PDB entry 1YLR | X-ray diffraction, 1.70 A resolution | chains A and B

== Chain A (and B) ==
Molecule: Oxygen-insensitive NAD(P)H nitroreductase
Source organism: Escherichia coli
Notes: EC 1.5.1.34; chain B of this document is another copy of the same molecule, construct and numbering; everything in this record applies to it too
Reference sequence: P38489 (NFNB_ECOLI); numbering as in UniProt (aligned over 1-217)
Chain sequence (217 residues; each row starts with the number of its first residue):
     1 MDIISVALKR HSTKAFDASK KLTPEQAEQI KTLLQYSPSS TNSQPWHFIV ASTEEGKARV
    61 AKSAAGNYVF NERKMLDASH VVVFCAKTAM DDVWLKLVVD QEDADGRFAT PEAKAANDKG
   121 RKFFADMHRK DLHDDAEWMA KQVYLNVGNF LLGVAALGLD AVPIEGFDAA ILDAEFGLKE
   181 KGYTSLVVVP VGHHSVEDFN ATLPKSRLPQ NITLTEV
Disordered / not traced: 1 (chain B: fully traced)
Small-molecule neighbours:
  - FMN (flavin mononucleotide), molecule 1: Arg10, His11, Ser12, Lys14, Phe70, Asn71, Lys74, Tyr144, Val162, Pro163, Ile164, Glu165, Gly166, Asn200, Lys205, Arg207
  - FMN, molecule 2: Pro38, Ser39, Ser40, Thr41, Asn42, Gln142, Leu145

== How chain A and chain B interact ==
Contacting residue pairs (146; chain A residue first):
  Ile3(A) - Ile3(B)  hydrophobic
  Ile3(A) - Gly153(B)
  Ile3(A) - Ala156(B)  hydrophobic
  Ile3(A) - Leu157(B)  hydrophobic
  Ile4(A) - Gln29(B)
  Ile4(A) - Thr32(B)
  Ile4(A) - Leu33(B)  hydrophobic
  Leu8(A) - Tyr36(B)  hydrophobic
  Arg10(A) - Pro38(B)
  Gln29(A) - Met1(B)
  Gln29(A) - Ile4(B)
  Lys31(A) - Gln210(B)
  Lys31(A) - Leu214(B)
  Lys31(A) - Glu216(B)  salt bridge
  Thr32(A) - Ile4(B)
  Leu33(A) - Ile4(B)  hydrophobic
  Gln35(A) - Arg207(B)  hydrogen bond (backbone-side chain)
  Gln35(A) - Leu208(B)
  Gln35(A) - Pro209(B)
  Gln35(A) - Gln210(B)  hydrogen bond
  Tyr36(A) - Leu8(B)  hydrophobic
  Tyr36(A) - Lys205(B)
  Tyr36(A) - Arg207(B)  hydrogen bond (backbone-side chain)
  Ser37(A) - Arg207(B)  hydrogen bond (backbone-side chain)
  Pro38(A) - Arg10(B)
  Pro38(A) - Leu151(B)  hydrophobic
  Pro38(A) - Arg207(B)
  Ser40(A) - Glu165(B)  hydrogen bond
  Asn42(A) - Ser206(B)  hydrogen bond (side chain-backbone)
  Asn42(A) - Arg207(B)  hydrogen bond
  Gln44(A) - Arg207(B)
  Gln44(A) - Leu208(B)  hydrogen bond (side chain-backbone)
  His47(A) - Ile212(B)  hydrogen bond (side chain-backbone)
  His47(A) - Thr213(B)  hydrogen bond (side chain-backbone)
  His47(A) - Leu214(B)
  His47(A) - Thr215(B)  hydrogen bond
  Phe48(A) - Thr213(B)  hydrogen bond (backbone-backbone)
  Phe48(A) - Leu214(B)
  Phe48(A) - Thr215(B)  hydrogen bond (backbone-backbone)
  Ile49(A) - Thr215(B)
  Ile49(A) - Val217(B)  hydrophobic
  Val50(A) - Leu214(B)  hydrophobic
  Val50(A) - Thr215(B)  hydrogen bond (backbone-backbone)
  Val50(A) - Glu216(B)
  Val50(A) - Val217(B)  hydrogen bond (backbone-backbone)
  Ala51(A) - Val217(B)
  Ser52(A) - Val217(B)  hydrogen bond (backbone-backbone)
  Thr53(A) - Val217(B)  hydrogen bond (side chain-backbone)
  Gly56(A) - Val217(B)
  Asn67(A) - Phe123(B)
  Tyr68(A) - Met127(B)
  Trp94(A) - Leu208(B)  hydrophobic
  Trp94(A) - Ile212(B)  hydrophobic
  Leu97(A) - Leu208(B)  hydrophobic
  Leu97(A) - Ile212(B)  hydrophobic
  Gln101(A) - Ser206(B)
  Gln101(A) - Arg207(B)
  Gln101(A) - Leu208(B)
  Gln101(A) - Pro209(B)
  Glu102(A) - Ser206(B)  hydrogen bond (backbone-side chain)
  Asp105(A) - Pro204(B)
  Asp105(A) - Ser206(B)  hydrogen bond
  Asp105(A) - Arg207(B)
  Gly106(A) - Pro204(B)
  Arg107(A) - Asn200(B)  hydrogen bond
  Arg107(A) - Leu203(B)
  Arg107(A) - Pro204(B)  hydrogen bond (side chain-backbone)
  Arg107(A) - Ser206(B)
  Phe123(A) - Asn67(B)
  Met127(A) - Tyr68(B)
  Glu137(A) - Glu137(B)
  Trp138(A) - Glu165(B)  hydrogen bond
  Ala140(A) - Lys141(B)
  Lys141(A) - Ala140(B)
  Lys141(A) - Tyr144(B)
  Gln142(A) - Tyr144(B)
  Gln142(A) - Glu165(B)  hydrogen bond
  Tyr144(A) - Lys141(B)
  Tyr144(A) - Gln142(B)
  Tyr144(A) - Leu145(B)
  Leu145(A) - Tyr144(B)
  Leu145(A) - Val147(B)  hydrophobic
  Leu145(A) - Gly148(B)
  Val147(A) - Leu145(B)  hydrophobic
  Gly148(A) - Leu145(B)
  Gly148(A) - Gly148(B)
  Gly148(A) - Asn149(B)
  Asn149(A) - Gly148(B)
  Asn149(A) - Asn149(B)
  Asn149(A) - Leu152(B)
  Leu151(A) - Pro38(B)  hydrophobic
  Leu152(A) - Asn149(B)
  Leu152(A) - Gly153(B)
  Gly153(A) - Ile3(B)
  Gly153(A) - Leu152(B)
  Ala156(A) - Ile3(B)  hydrophobic
  Leu157(A) - Met1(B)  hydrophobic
  Leu157(A) - Ile3(B)  hydrophobic
  Glu165(A) - Ser40(B)  hydrogen bond
  Glu165(A) - Trp138(B)  hydrogen bond
  Glu165(A) - Gln142(B)  hydrogen bond
  Asn200(A) - Arg107(B)  hydrogen bond
  Leu203(A) - Arg107(B)
  Pro204(A) - Asp105(B)
  Pro204(A) - Arg107(B)  hydrogen bond (backbone-side chain)
  Lys205(A) - Tyr36(B)
  Ser206(A) - Asn42(B)  hydrogen bond (backbone-side chain)
  Ser206(A) - Gln101(B)  hydrogen bond (side chain-backbone)
  Ser206(A) - Glu102(B)  hydrogen bond (side chain-backbone)
  Ser206(A) - Asp105(B)  hydrogen bond
  Ser206(A) - Arg107(B)
  Arg207(A) - Gln35(B)
  Arg207(A) - Tyr36(B)  hydrogen bond (side chain-backbone)
  Arg207(A) - Ser37(B)  hydrogen bond (side chain-backbone)
  Arg207(A) - Pro38(B)
  Arg207(A) - Asn42(B)  hydrogen bond
  Arg207(A) - Gln44(B)
  Arg207(A) - Gln101(B)
  Arg207(A) - Asp105(B)
  Leu208(A) - Gln35(B)  hydrogen bond (backbone-side chain)
  Leu208(A) - Gln44(B)  hydrogen bond (backbone-side chain)
  Leu208(A) - Trp94(B)  hydrophobic
  Leu208(A) - Leu97(B)  hydrophobic
  Pro209(A) - Gln101(B)
  Gln210(A) - Lys31(B)
  Gln210(A) - Gln35(B)  hydrogen bond
  Ile212(A) - His47(B)  hydrogen bond (backbone-side chain)
  Ile212(A) - Trp94(B)  hydrophobic
  Thr213(A) - His47(B)  hydrogen bond (backbone-side chain)
  Thr213(A) - Phe48(B)  hydrogen bond (backbone-backbone)
  Leu214(A) - Lys31(B)
  Leu214(A) - His47(B)
  Leu214(A) - Phe48(B)
  Leu214(A) - Val50(B)  hydrophobic
  Thr215(A) - His47(B)  hydrogen bond
  Thr215(A) - Phe48(B)  hydrogen bond (backbone-backbone)
  Thr215(A) - Ile49(B)
  Thr215(A) - Val50(B)  hydrogen bond (backbone-backbone)
  Glu216(A) - Lys31(B)  salt bridge
  Glu216(A) - Val50(B)
  Val217(A) - Ile49(B)  hydrophobic
  Val217(A) - Val50(B)  hydrogen bond (backbone-backbone)
  Val217(A) - Ala51(B)
  Val217(A) - Ser52(B)  hydrogen bond (backbone-backbone)
  Val217(A) - Thr53(B)  hydrogen bond (backbone-side chain)
  Val217(A) - Gly56(B)
Interface residues without a listed pair, chain A (74 interface residues in all): Ala7, Leu34, Trp46, Arg59, Phe70, Val98, Phe124, Gly166, Phe176
Interface residues without a listed pair, chain B (73 interface residues in all): Ala7, Leu34, Trp46, Val98, Gly106, Phe124, Gly166, Phe176

== In short ==
74 residues of chain A and 73 residues of chain B are in contact; the contacts include 47 hydrogen bonds and 2
salt bridges. Polar contacts include Lys31(A)-Glu216(B), Gln35(A)-Arg207(B) and Gln35(A)-Gln210(B). Bound to
chain A: flavin mononucleotide.
Chain A and chain B are both Oxygen-insensitive NAD(P)H nitroreductase (Escherichia coli); the structure, The
structure of E.coli nitroreductase with bound acetate, crystal form 1, was determined by X-ray diffraction,
deposited together with 1YKI and 1YLU.
